Entry 8HJ1 (electron microscopy, 3.27 A resolution); this record covers chains A and N of the 5 polymer chains in the assembly.

[Chain A]
Name: Guanine nucleotide-binding protein G(s) subunit alpha isoforms short
Organism: Homo sapiens
UniProtKB: P63092 (GNAS2_HUMAN); residue numbers follow UniProt; this construct covers 5-63, 204-394
Amino-acid sequence (259 residues; row label = number of the first residue in the row; note: 131 numbers in that range are skipped by the numbering (no residue carries them; nothing is unmodelled there)):
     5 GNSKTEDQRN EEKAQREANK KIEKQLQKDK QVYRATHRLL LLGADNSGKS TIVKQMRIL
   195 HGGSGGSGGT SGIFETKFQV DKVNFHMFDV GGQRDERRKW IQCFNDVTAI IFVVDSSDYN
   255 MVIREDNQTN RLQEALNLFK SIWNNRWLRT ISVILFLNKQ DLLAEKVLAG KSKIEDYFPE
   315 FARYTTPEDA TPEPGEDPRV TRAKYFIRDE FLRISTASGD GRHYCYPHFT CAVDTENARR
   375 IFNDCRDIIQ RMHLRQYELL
Unresolved in the structure: 5-8, 195-200, 255-264
Construct notes: engineered mutation Asp49 (Gly in P63092), Asn50 (Glu in P63092), Asp249 (Ala in P63092), Asp252 (Ser in P63092), Ala372 (Ile in P63092), Ile375 (Val in P63092); linker (196-203)

[Chain N]
Name: Nb35
Organism: Homo sapiens
Amino-acid sequence (149 residues; each row starts with the number of its first residue; numbers below 1 keep their minus sign (Met-22 is residue -22)):
   -22 MKYLLPTAAA GLLLLAAQPA MAMQVQLQES GGGLVQPGGS LRLSCAASGF TFSNYKMNWV
    38 RQAPGKGLEW VSDISQSGAS ISYTGSVKGR FTISRDNAKN TLYLQMNSLK PEDTAVYYCA
    98 RCPAPFTRDC FDVTSTTYAY RGQGTQVTV
Unresolved in the structure: -22 to 0
Cystine bridges: Cys22-Cys96, Cys99-Cys107

[How chain A and chain N interact]
Contacting residue pairs - 26 pairs, chain A then chain N:
  Asp229(A) with Thr111(N), hydrogen bond; Ser112(N), hydrogen bond; Thr113(N), hydrogen bond (side chain-backbone)
  Glu230(A) with Thr111(N); Thr113(N)
  Arg231(A) with Phe108(N)
  Arg232(A) with Pro100(N); Tyr115(N)
  Gln267(A) with Trp47(N); Thr61(N)
  Glu268(A) with Glu46(N)
  Asn271(A) with Trp47(N)
  Ser275(A) with Asp106(N); Cys107(N), hydrogen bond (side chain-backbone); Phe108(N)
  Asn278(A) with Thr104(N); Arg105(N); Asp106(N)
  Asn279(A) with Asp106(N)
  Asp310(A) with Gly62(N); Ser63(N)
  Tyr311(A) with Gly62(N); Ser63(N)
  Phe312(A) with Gly62(N), hydrogen bond (backbone-backbone)
  Pro313(A) with Gly62(N); Lys65(N)
Interface residues without a listed pair, chain A (20 interface residues in all): Arg228, Asn254, Leu272, Lys274, Arg280, Glu314
Interface residues without a listed pair, chain N (19 interface residues in all): Asp50, Ser59, Tyr60

[In short]
The interface between chain A and chain N involves 20 residues on one side and 19 on the other; the contacts
include 5 hydrogen bonds. Among the polar pairs are Asp229(A)-Thr111(N), Asp229(A)-Ser112(N) and
Asp229(A)-Thr113(N).
Here chain A is Guanine nucleotide-binding protein G(s) subunit alpha isoforms short and chain N is Nb35, both
from Homo sapiens. Entry 8HJ1 (GPR21(wt) and Gs complex) was determined by electron microscopy (same
publication as 8HIX, 8HJ0 and 8HJ2).
